Entry 9GM9 (electron microscopy, 7.80 A resolution (low resolution: residue-level contacts below are approximate; hydrogen-bond / salt-bridge calls are withheld)); this record covers chains C and D of the 11 polymer chains in the assembly.

[Chain C (and D)]
Molecule: Chromosome partition protein MukF
Organism: Photorhabdus thracensis
Notes: chain D of this document is another copy of the same molecule, construct and numbering; everything in this record applies to it too
UniProtKB: A0A0F7LMQ4 (A0A0F7LMQ4_9GAMM); numbering as in UniProt (aligned over 1-440)
Amino-acid sequence (440 residues; numbered 1 to 440; the number before each row is that of its first residue):
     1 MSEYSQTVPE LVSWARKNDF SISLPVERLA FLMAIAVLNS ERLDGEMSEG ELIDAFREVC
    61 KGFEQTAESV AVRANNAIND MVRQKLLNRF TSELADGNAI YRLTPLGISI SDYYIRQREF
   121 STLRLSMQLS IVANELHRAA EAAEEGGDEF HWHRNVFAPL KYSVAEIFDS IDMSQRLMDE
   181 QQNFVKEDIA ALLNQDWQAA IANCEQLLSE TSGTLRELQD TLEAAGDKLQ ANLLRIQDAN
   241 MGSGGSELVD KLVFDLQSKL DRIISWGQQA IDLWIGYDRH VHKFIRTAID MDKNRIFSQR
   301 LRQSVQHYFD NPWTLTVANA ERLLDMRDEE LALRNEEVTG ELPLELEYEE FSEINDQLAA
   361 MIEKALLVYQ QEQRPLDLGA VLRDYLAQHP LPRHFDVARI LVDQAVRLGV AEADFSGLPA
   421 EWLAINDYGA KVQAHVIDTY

[Interface between chain C and chain D]
Residue-residue contacts (153; chain C residue first):
  Glu3(C) with Arg116(D)
  Tyr4(C) with Ala36(D); Val37(D); Ser40(D); Asp112(D); Ile115(D); Arg116(D)
  Val8(C) with Ala34(D)
  Leu11(C) with Met33(D); Val37(D); Ile115(D)
  Val12(C) with Gly62(D); Phe63(D)
  Trp14(C) with Tyr114(D)
  Ala15(C) with Met33(D)
  Arg16(C) with Gly62(D); Phe63(D); Glu64(D)
  Asp19(C) with Val26(D)
  Phe20(C) with Val26(D); Leu29(D); Tyr114(D)
  Ser21(C) with Leu24(D); Leu29(D); Tyr114(D)
  Ile22(C) with Ile22(D); Ser23(D); Leu24(D); Tyr114(D)
  Ser23(C) with Ile22(D)
  Leu24(C) with Ser21(D); Ile22(D)
  Val26(C) with Ala15(D); Asp19(D); Phe20(D)
  Leu29(C) with Phe20(D); Ser21(D)
  Met33(C) with Leu11(D); Ala15(D)
  Ala34(C) with Val8(D)
  Ala36(C) with Tyr4(D)
  Val37(C) with Tyr4(D); Leu11(D)
  Ser40(C) with Tyr4(D); Arg262(D)
  Arg42(C) with Arg262(D)
  Leu43(C) with Arg262(D)
  Asp44(C) with Arg262(D); Gln269(D)
  Gly45(C) with Arg176(D); Arg262(D)
  Glu46(C) with Gln269(D)
  Gly62(C) with Val12(D); Arg16(D)
  Phe63(C) with Val12(D); Arg16(D)
  Glu64(C) with Arg16(D)
  Lys85(C) with Tyr113(D)
  Asn88(C) with Arg176(D); Asp179(D); Glu180(D); Asn183(D)
  Arg89(C) with Asn183(D)
  Phe90(C) with Asp179(D); Asn183(D); Leu273(D)
  Ser92(C) with Leu273(D)
  Glu93(C) with His280(D)
  Leu94(C) with Gly276(D)
  Arg102(C) with Arg176(D); Asp179(D); Trp266(D); Gln269(D)
  Leu103(C) with Arg176(D)
  Thr104(C) with Glu180(D)
  Pro105(C) with Met173(D); Arg176(D); Leu177(D); Glu180(D)
  Leu106(C) with Tyr113(D)
  Ile108(C) with Met173(D); Arg176(D)
  Ile110(C) with Ile22(D)
  Asp112(C) with Tyr4(D)
  Tyr113(C) with Lys85(D); Leu106(D)
  Tyr114(C) with Trp14(D); Phe20(D); Leu106(D)
  Ile115(C) with Tyr4(D); Leu11(D)
  Arg116(C) with Glu3(D); Asp169(D)
  Ser121(C) with Tyr162(D)
  Leu123(C) with His153(D); Ala158(D); Tyr162(D)
  Arg124(C) with Tyr162(D); Glu166(D)
  Met127(C) with Glu135(D); Ala158(D); Pro159(D)
  Gln128(C) with Tyr162(D)
  Ser130(C) with Arg138(D)
  Ile131(C) with Ile131(D); Glu135(D); Ser163(D)
  Asn134(C) with Arg138(D)
  Glu135(C) with Met127(D); Ile131(D)
  Arg138(C) with Ser130(D); Asn134(D)
  His153(C) with Leu123(D)
  Arg154(C) with Leu123(D)
  Ala158(C) with Leu123(D)
  Pro159(C) with Met127(D)
  Tyr162(C) with Ser121(D); Arg124(D); Gln128(D)
  Ser163(C) with Ile131(D)
  Glu166(C) with Arg124(D)
  Asp169(C) with Arg116(D)
  Met173(C) with Pro105(D); Ile108(D); Ser109(D)
  Arg176(C) with Asn39(D); Asn88(D); Leu103(D); Pro105(D); Ile108(D)
  Leu177(C) with Pro105(D)
  Asp179(C) with Asn88(D); Phe90(D); Arg102(D)
  Glu180(C) with Asn88(D); Thr104(D); Pro105(D)
  Asn183(C) with Asn88(D); Arg89(D); Phe90(D)
  Arg262(C) with Ser40(D); Arg42(D); Leu43(D); Asp44(D); Gly45(D)
  Trp266(C) with Arg102(D)
  Gln269(C) with Asp44(D); Glu46(D); Arg102(D)
  Leu273(C) with Phe90(D); Ser92(D)
  Gly276(C) with Leu94(D)
  His280(C) with Glu93(D)
Also at the interface, not in a pair above, chain C (90 interface residues in all): Ser5, Pro25, Ala30, Leu38, Asn39, Glu58, Val59, Ser109, Asp172, Lys259, Ser265, Ala270
Also at the interface, not in a pair above, chain D (93 interface residues in all): Gln6, Pro25, Ala30, Leu38, Glu58, Val59, Ile110, Ser111, Gln117, Arg154, Ile167, Asp172, Lys259, Ser265, Ala270

[In short]
90 residues of chain C and 93 residues of chain D are in contact.
Chain C and chain D are both Chromosome partition protein MukF (Photorhabdus thracensis); the structure,
MukBEF in a DNA capture state, was determined by electron microscopy together with 9GM6, 9GM7, 9GM8, 9GMA,
9GMB and 9GMD from the same study.
